Entry 7CKY (electron microscopy, 3.20 A resolution); this record covers chains A and R of the 5 polymer chains in the assembly.

# Chain A
Name: Guanine nucleotide-binding protein G(s) subunit alpha isoforms short
Organism: Homo sapiens
UniProt: P63092 (GNAS2_HUMAN); residues 1-394 here = UniProt positions 1-394
Chain sequence (394 residues; numbered 1 to 394; the number before each row is that of its first residue):
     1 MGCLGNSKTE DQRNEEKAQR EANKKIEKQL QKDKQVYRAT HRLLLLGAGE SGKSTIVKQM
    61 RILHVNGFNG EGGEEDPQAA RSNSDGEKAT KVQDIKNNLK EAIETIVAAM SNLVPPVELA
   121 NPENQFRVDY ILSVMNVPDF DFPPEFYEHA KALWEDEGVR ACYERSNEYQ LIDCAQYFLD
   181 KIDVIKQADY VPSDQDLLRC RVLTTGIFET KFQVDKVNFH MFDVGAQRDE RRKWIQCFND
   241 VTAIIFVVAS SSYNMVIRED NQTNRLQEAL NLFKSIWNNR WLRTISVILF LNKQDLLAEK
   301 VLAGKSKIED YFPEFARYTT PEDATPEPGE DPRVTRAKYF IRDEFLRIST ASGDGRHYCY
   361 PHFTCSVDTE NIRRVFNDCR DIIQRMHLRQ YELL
Not modelled in the structure: 1-10, 64-204, 256-262
Sequence notes: engineered mutation Thr205 (Ser in P63092), Ala226 (Gly in P63092), Ser366 (Ala in P63092)

# Chain R
Name: D(1A) dopamine receptor
Organism: Homo sapiens
UniProt: P21728 (DRD1_HUMAN); residues 1-446 here = UniProt positions 1-446
Chain sequence (446 residues; row label = number of the first residue in the row):
     1 MRTLNTSAMD GTGLVVERDF SVRILTACFL SLLILSTLLG NTLVCAAVIR FRHLRSKVTN
    61 FFVISLAVSD LLVAVLVMPW KAVAEIAGFW PFGSFCNIWV AFDIMCSTAS ILNLCVISVD
   121 RYWAISSPFR YERKMTPKAA FILISVAWTL SVLISFIPVQ LSWHKAKPTS PSDGNATSLA
   181 ETIDNCDSSL SRTYAISSSV ISFYIPVAIM IVTYTRIYRI AQKQIRRIAA LERAAVHAKN
   241 CQTTTGNGKP VECSQPESSF KMSFKRETKV LKTLSVIMGV FVCCWLPFFI LNCILPFCGS
   301 GETQPFCIDS NTFDVFVWFG WANSSLNPII YAFNADFRKA FSTLLGCYRL CPATNNAIET
   361 VSINNNGAAM FSSHHEPRGS ISKECNLVYL IPHAVGSSED LKKEEAAGIA RPLEKLSPAL
   421 SVILDYDTDV SLEKIQPITQ NGQHPT
Not modelled in the structure: 1-19, 167-183, 238-262, 299-305, 345-446
Disulfides: Cys298-Cys307
Small-molecule neighbours: G3U (6-[4-[3-[bis(fluoranyl)methoxy]pyridin-2-yl]oxy-2-methyl-phenyl]-1,5-dimethyl-pyrimidine-2,4-dione): Lys81, Trp99, Val100, Asp103, Ile104, Ser107, Cys186, Asp187, Ser188, Ser189, Leu190, Ser198, Ser199, Ser202, Trp285, Phe288, Phe289, Asn292, Phe313, Asp314, Val317, Trp321
Reported in the primary citation:
  - binding site for G3U: Lys81, Trp99, Asp103, Ile104, Asp187 to Ser189, Leu190, Ser198, Ser202, Phe288, Asn292, Phe313, Val317
  - mutagenesis - F129A, F129L (11-fold): decreased signaling with Guanine nucleotide-binding protein G(s) subunit alpha isoforms short (chain A)

# How chain A and chain R interact
Contacting residue pairs (62):
  Arg38(A) - Ser56(R)
  Arg38(A) - Glu132(R)
  His41(A) - Phe129(R)
  His41(A) - Glu132(R)  salt bridge
  Lys216(A) - Arg133(R)
  Val217(A) - Phe129(R)  hydrophobic
  Val217(A) - Arg133(R)
  Phe219(A) - Phe129(R)  hydrophobic
  Asp323(A) - Ala230(R)
  Asp323(A) - Ala234(R)
  Arg342(A) - Ala230(R)
  Arg342(A) - Leu231(R)
  Arg342(A) - Ala234(R)
  Asp343(A) - Ala234(R)
  Leu346(A) - Leu231(R)
  Leu346(A) - Ala235(R)
  Arg347(A) - Ala235(R)  hydrogen bond (side chain-backbone)
  Thr350(A) - Glu232(R)
  Tyr358(A) - Ile228(R)  hydrophobic
  Cys359(A) - Leu231(R)
  Pro361(A) - Leu231(R)
  Phe376(A) - Phe129(R)  hydrophobic
  Cys379(A) - Phe129(R)
  Arg380(A) - Ser126(R)  hydrogen bond (side chain-backbone)
  Arg380(A) - Ser127(R)
  Arg380(A) - Pro128(R)
  Arg380(A) - Phe129(R)
  Asp381(A) - Gln224(R)  hydrogen bond
  Asp381(A) - Arg227(R)  salt bridge
  Ile383(A) - Pro128(R)  hydrophobic
  Ile383(A) - Phe129(R)  hydrophobic
  Gln384(A) - Ile125(R)  hydrogen bond (side chain-backbone)
  Gln384(A) - Ser126(R)  hydrogen bond (side chain-backbone)
  Gln384(A) - Pro128(R)
  Gln384(A) - Ile220(R)
  Gln384(A) - Gln224(R)  hydrogen bond
  Arg385(A) - Gln224(R)  hydrogen bond
  Arg385(A) - Arg227(R)
  Arg385(A) - Ile228(R)
  His387(A) - Ala124(R)  hydrogen bond (side chain-backbone)
  His387(A) - Ile125(R)
  His387(A) - Tyr131(R)
  Leu388(A) - Ile125(R)  hydrophobic
  Leu388(A) - Ala221(R)  hydrophobic
  Gln390(A) - Lys57(R)
  Gln390(A) - Thr59(R)
  Gln390(A) - Asn334(R)
  Tyr391(A) - Thr59(R)  hydrogen bond
  Tyr391(A) - Asp120(R)
  Tyr391(A) - Arg121(R)
  Tyr391(A) - Ala124(R)
  Glu392(A) - Lys269(R)
  Glu392(A) - Thr273(R)
  Glu392(A) - Asn334(R)
  Glu392(A) - Ala335(R)
  Leu393(A) - Ile217(R)  hydrophobic
  Leu393(A) - Val270(R)
  Leu393(A) - Thr273(R)
  Leu393(A) - Leu274(R)  hydrophobic
  Leu394(A) - Gln224(R)
  Leu394(A) - Ile225(R)  hydrophobic
  Leu394(A) - Arg266(R)  hydrogen bond (backbone-side chain)
Also at the interface, not in a pair above, chain A (35 interface residues in all): Ala39, Asp215, Tyr318, Pro321, Gly355, Tyr360, Asp378
Also at the interface, not in a pair above, chain R (38 interface residues in all): Val58, Lys223, His237, Ile277, Phe333

# In short
Chain A and chain R form an interface of 35 and 38 residues respectively, with 10 hydrogen bonds and 2 salt
bridges. Polar contacts include His41(A)-Glu132(R), Asp381(A)-Arg227(R) and Arg347(A)-Ala235(R). The paper
reports a binding site for G3U at Lys81(R), Trp99(R) and Asp103(R) among others; F129A and F129L of chain R
reduce signaling with Guanine nucleotide-binding protein G(s) subunit alpha isoforms short (chain A).
Here chain A is Guanine nucleotide-binding protein G(s) subunit alpha isoforms short and chain R is D(1A)
dopamine receptor, both from Homo sapiens. Entry 7CKY (Cryo-EM structure of PW0464 bound dopamine receptor
DRD1-Gs signaling complex) was determined by electron microscopy together with 7CKW, 7CKX, 7CKZ and 7CRH from
the same study.
